PDB entry 9D3Q | electron microscopy, 2.80 A resolution | chains C and I of the 10 polymer chains in the assembly

== Chain C ==
Protein: Histone H2A type 2-A
Source organism: Homo sapiens
Reference sequence: Q6FI13 (H2A2A_HUMAN); residues 12-106 here correspond to UniProt positions 13-107 (UniProt number = residue number + 1)
Sequence (95 residues; each row starts with the number of its first residue):
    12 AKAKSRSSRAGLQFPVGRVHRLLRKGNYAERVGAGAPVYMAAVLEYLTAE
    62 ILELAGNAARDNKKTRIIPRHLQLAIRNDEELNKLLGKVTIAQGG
Reported in the primary citation:
  - binding site for 5S rDNA (noncoding strand) (chain I): Arg77

== Chain I ==
Molecule: 5S rDNA (noncoding strand)
Source organism: Xenopus borealis
Sequence (109 nucleotides; row label = number of the first residue in the row; numbers below 1 keep their minus sign (DT-58 is residue -58)):
   -58 TGGGGGAAAAGACCCTGGCATGGGGAGGAGCTGGGCCCCCCCCAGAAGGC
    -8 AGCACAAGGGGAGGAAAAGTCAGCCTTGTGCTCGCCTACGGCCATACCAC
    42 CCTGAAAGT

== Chain C / chain I interface ==
Contacting residue pairs - 12 pairs, chain C then chain I:
  Ala12(C) with DG-42(I), phosphate contact; DG-41(I), hydrogen bond to the phosphate
  Lys13(C) with DG-42(I), phosphate contact
  Lys15(C) with DT-43(I), phosphate contact; DG-42(I), phosphate contact
  Arg17(C) with DT-43(I), salt bridge to the phosphate
  Arg20(C) with DG-42(I), salt bridge to the phosphate
  Gly28(C) with DT-43(I), phosphate contact
  Arg32(C) with DC-44(I), salt bridge to the phosphate
  Arg42(C) with DG-35(I), sugar contact
  Arg77(C) with DG-54(I), sugar contact; DG-53(I), phosphate contact
Other interface residues (no listed pair), chain C (13 interface residues in all): Ala14, Ser16, Arg29, Glu41
Other interface residues (no listed pair), chain I (8 interface residues in all): DC-45

== In short ==
13 residues of chain C face 8 of chain I across their interface; the contacts include 1 hydrogen bond and 3
salt bridges. Polar contacts include Ala12(C)-DG-41(I), Arg17(C)-DT-43(I) and Arg20(C)-DG-42(I). From the
paper: a binding site for 5S rDNA (noncoding strand) (chain I) at Arg77(C).
Chain C is Histone H2A type 2-A (Homo sapiens) and chain I is 5S rDNA (noncoding strand) (Xenopus borealis);
the structure, 167-bp 5S rDNA nucleosome - open II, was determined by electron microscopy (same publication as
9D3K, 9D3L, 9D3N, 9D3O, 9D3R, 9D3S and 9D3T).
